PDB entry 5N5N | electron microscopy, 4.20 A resolution (low resolution: residue-level contacts below are approximate; hydrogen-bond / salt-bridge calls are withheld) | chains B and D of the 12 polymer chains in the assembly

Chain B (and D):
Name: Tubulin beta chain
From: Homo sapiens
Notes: chain D of this document is another copy of the same molecule, construct and numbering; everything in this record applies to it too
Reference sequence: P07437 (TBB5_HUMAN); the author numbering skips numbers that UniProt does not, so the offset changes along the chain: 1-44 = UniProt 1-44; 47-360 = UniProt 45-358; 369-436 = UniProt 359-426
Chain sequence (426 residues; row label = number of the first residue in the row; note: 10 numbers in that range are skipped by the numbering (no residue carries them; nothing is unmodelled there)):
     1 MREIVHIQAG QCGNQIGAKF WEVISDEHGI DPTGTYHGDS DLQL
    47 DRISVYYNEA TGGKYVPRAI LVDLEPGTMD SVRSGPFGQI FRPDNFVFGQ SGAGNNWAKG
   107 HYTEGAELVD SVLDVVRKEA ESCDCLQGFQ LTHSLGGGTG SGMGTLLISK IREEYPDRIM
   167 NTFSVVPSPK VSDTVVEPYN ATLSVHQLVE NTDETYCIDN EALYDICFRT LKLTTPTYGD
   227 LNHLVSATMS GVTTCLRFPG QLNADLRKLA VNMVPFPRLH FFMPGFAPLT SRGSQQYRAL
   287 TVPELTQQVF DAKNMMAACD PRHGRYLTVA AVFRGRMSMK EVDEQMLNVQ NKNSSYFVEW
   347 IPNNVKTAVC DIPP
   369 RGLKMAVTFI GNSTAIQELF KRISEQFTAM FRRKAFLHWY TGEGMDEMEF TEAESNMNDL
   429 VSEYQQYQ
Ligand contacts: phosphomethylphosphonic acid guanylate ester (G2P): Gly10, Gln11, Cys12, Gln15, Gly100, Asn101, Ser140, Gly143, Gly144, Thr145, Gly146, Ser147, Asp179, Glu183, Asn206, Tyr224, Leu227, Asn228

Interface between chain B and chain D:
Contacting residue pairs (15):
  Lys218(B) - Asp90(D)
  Ser280(B) - Asp90(D)
  Gln282(B) - Thr57(D)
  Gln282(B) - Lys60(D)
  Tyr283(B) - Ala56(D)
  Tyr283(B) - Val62(D)
  Tyr283(B) - Gln85(D)
  Tyr283(B) - Arg88(D)
  Tyr283(B) - Pro89(D)
  Arg284(B) - Thr57(D)
  Arg284(B) - Asp90(D)
  Ala285(B) - Ala56(D)
  Leu286(B) - Thr57(D)
  Gln293(B) - Glu127(D)
  Lys338(B) - Glu127(D)
Other interface residues (no listed pair), chain B (11 interface residues in all): Gly279, Gln281
Other interface residues (no listed pair), chain D (13 interface residues in all): Glu55, Ile86, Phe87, Lys124

In short:
11 residues of chain B face 13 of chain D across their interface. Ligands of chain B: phosphomethylphosphonic
acid guanylate ester.
Both chains are Tubulin beta chain (Homo sapiens). Entry 5N5N (Cryo-EM structure of tsA201 cell alpha1B and
betaI and betaIVb microtubules) was determined by electron microscopy.
